Entry 5MTX (X-ray diffraction, 1.80 A resolution); this record covers chain A.

== Chain A ==
Protein: Mitogen-activated protein kinase 14
Source organism: Homo sapiens
Notes: EC 2.7.11.24
Reference sequence: Q16539 (MK14_HUMAN); residue numbers follow UniProt; this construct covers 1-360
Amino-acid sequence (360 residues; each row starts with the number of its first residue):
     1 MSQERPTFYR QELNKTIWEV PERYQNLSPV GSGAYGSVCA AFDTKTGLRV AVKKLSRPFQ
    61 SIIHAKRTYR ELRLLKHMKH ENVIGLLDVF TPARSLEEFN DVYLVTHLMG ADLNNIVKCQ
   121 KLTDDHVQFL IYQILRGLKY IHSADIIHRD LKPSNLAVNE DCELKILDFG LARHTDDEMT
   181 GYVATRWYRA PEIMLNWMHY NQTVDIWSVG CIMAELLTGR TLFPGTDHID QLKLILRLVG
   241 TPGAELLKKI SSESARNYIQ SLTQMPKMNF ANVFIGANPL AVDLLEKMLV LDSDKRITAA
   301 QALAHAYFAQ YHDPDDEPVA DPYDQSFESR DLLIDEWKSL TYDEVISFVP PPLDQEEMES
Not modelled in the structure: 1-4, 33-34, 172-184, 263-264, 353-360
Ligand contacts: FJI (3-[(3-benzamido-4-fluoranyl-phenyl)amino]-N-(2-morpholin-4-ylethyl)-11-oxidanylidene-6H-benzo[c][1]benzoxepine-9-carboxamide): Val30, Val38, Ala51, Lys53, Glu71, Leu74, Leu75, Ile84, Leu104, Thr106, His107, Leu108, Met109, Gly110, Ala111, Asp112, Leu167, Asp168, Phe169, Leu171
Curated features (UniProtKB/Swiss-Prot):
  - motif: Thr180 to Tyr182 (TXY)
  - active site: Asp168 (Proton acceptor)
  - binding site (ATP): Val30 to Val38, Lys53
  - modified residue: Ser2 (N-acetylserine), Thr16 (Phosphothreonine), Lys53 (N6-acetyllysine), Lys152 (N6-acetyllysine), Thr180 (Phosphothreonine), Tyr182 (Phosphotyrosine), Thr263 (Phosphothreonine), Tyr323 (Phosphotyrosine)
  - natural variant: Ala51 (A51V: In a gastric adenocarcinoma sample), Pro322 (P322R: In a lung adenocarcinoma sample)
  - mutagenesis: Ala34 (A34V: Lowered kinase activity), Lys53 (K53R: Loss of kinase activity), Lys54 (K54R: Impairs MAP2K6/MKK6-dependent autophosphorylation), Tyr69 (Y69H: Lowered kinase activity), Asp168 (D168A: Loss of kinase activity), Thr175 (T175A: No effect on either the kinase activity or tyrosine phosphorylation), Asp176 (D176A: Emulation of the active state. Increase in activity; when associated with S-327 or L-327), Asp177 (D177A: Loss of kinase activity), Thr180 (T180E: Loss of kinase activity), Tyr182 (Y182F: Loss of kinase activity), Ala320 (A320T: Lowered kinase activity), Phe327 (F327L: Emulation of the active state. Increase in activity; when associated with A-176; F327S: Emulation of the active state. Increase in activity; when associated with A-176), 1 further mutagenesis entry in UniProt

== Summary ==
Chain A binds compound FJI. From UniProt: active-site residue Asp168, 10 ATP-binding residues and 13
mutagenesis sites.
Chain A is Mitogen-activated protein kinase 14 (Homo sapiens); the structure, Dibenzooxepinone inhibitor 12b
in complex with p38 MAPK, was determined by X-ray diffraction, deposited together with 5MTY.
